Entry 8CD8 (X-ray diffraction, 1.65 A resolution); this record covers chains A and B.

Chain A:
Protein: Ulilysin
Organism: Methanosarcina acetivorans C2A
Notes: EC 3.4.24.-
UniProtKB: Q8TL28 (ULIL_METAC); numbering as in UniProt (aligned over 1-342)
Sequence (361 residues; numbered -18 to 342; the number before each row is that of its first residue; numbers below 1 keep their minus sign (Met-18 is residue -18)):
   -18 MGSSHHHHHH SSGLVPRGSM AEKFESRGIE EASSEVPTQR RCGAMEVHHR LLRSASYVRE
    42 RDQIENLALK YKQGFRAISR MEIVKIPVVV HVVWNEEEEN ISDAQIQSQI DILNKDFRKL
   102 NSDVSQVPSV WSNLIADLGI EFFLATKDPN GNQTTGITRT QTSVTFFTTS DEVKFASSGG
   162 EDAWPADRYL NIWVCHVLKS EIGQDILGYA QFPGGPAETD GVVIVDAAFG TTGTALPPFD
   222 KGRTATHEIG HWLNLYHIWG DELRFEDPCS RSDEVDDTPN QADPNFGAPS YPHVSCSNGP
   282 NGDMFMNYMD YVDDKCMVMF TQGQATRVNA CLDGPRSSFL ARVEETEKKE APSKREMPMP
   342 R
Disordered / not traced: -18 to 60, 323-342
Sequence notes: initiating methionine (-18); expression tag (-17 to 0); engineered mutation Ala269 (Cys in Q8TL28)
Disulfides: Cys250-Cys277
Metal / ion sites: Ca2+ site 1: Asp152 (shared with 1 residue of chain C); Zn2+: His228, His232, His238 (shared with Ser403(B) of chain B); Ca2+ site 2: Trp240, Glu243, Pro249, Gln262, Ala263; Ca2+ site 3: Asp254, Val256, Thr259
Small-molecule neighbours: 4-(2-aminoethyl)benzenesulfonyl fluoride (AES): Ile187, Leu188, Gly189, Phe220, Arg224, Thr225, His228, Glu229, Asp291, Tyr292, Val293, Asp294, Asp295, Met298
From the paper describing this entry:
  - catalytic residues: Glu229 (citing earlier work)
  - Zn2+ coordination: His228, His238
  - binding site for 4-(2-aminoethyl)benzenesulfonyl fluoride: Leu188, Gly189, Phe220, Thr225, His228, Tyr292, Val293, Asp295, Met298
  - specificity-determining residues: Asp295 (citing earlier work)
  - Ca2+ coordination: Trp240, Glu243, Pro249, Gln262, Ala263

Chain B:
Protein: Gly-ser-ser
Organism: Escherichia coli
Sequence (3 residues; numbered 401 to 403; the number before each row is that of its first residue):
   401 GSS
Metal / ion sites: Zn2+: Ser403 (shared with His228(A), His232(A), His238(A) of chain A)

Interface between chain A and chain B:
Contacting residue pairs - 17 pairs, chain A then chain B:
  Ile187(A) - Ser403(B)
  Gly189(A) - Ser403(B)
  Tyr190(A) - Ser402(B)
  Tyr190(A) - Ser403(B)
  Ala191(A) - Ser402(B)  hydrogen bond (backbone-backbone)
  Phe193(A) - Gly401(B)
  Phe193(A) - Ser402(B)
  His228(A) - Ser403(B)  hydrogen bond (side chain-backbone)
  Glu229(A) - Ser402(B)
  Glu229(A) - Ser403(B)
  His232(A) - Gly401(B)  hydrogen bond (side chain-backbone)
  His232(A) - Ser402(B)
  His232(A) - Ser403(B)  hydrogen bond (side chain-backbone)
  His238(A) - Gly401(B)
  His238(A) - Ser403(B)  hydrogen bond (side chain-backbone)
  Asp242(A) - Gly401(B)
  Tyr292(A) - Ser403(B)  hydrogen bond (side chain-backbone)
The authors on this interface:
  - specific contacts: Ala191(A)-Ser402(B) (backbone contact)

Overview:
The interface between chain A and chain B involves 11 residues on one side and 3 on the other, with 6 hydrogen
bonds. Among the polar pairs are His228(A)-Ser403(B), His232(A)-Gly401(B) and His232(A)-Ser403(B). The authors
report a backbone contact between Ala191(A) and Ser402(B). From the paper: the catalytic residue Glu229(A); a
binding site for 4-(2-aminoethyl)benzenesulfonyl fluoride at Leu188(A), Gly189(A) and Phe220(A) among others.
Chain A is Ulilysin (Methanosarcina acetivorans C2A) and chain B is Gly-ser-ser (Escherichia coli); the
structure, Ulilysin - C269A with AEBSF complex, was determined by X-ray diffraction, deposited together with
8CDB.
